PDB entry 7LO7 | electron microscopy, 3.74 A resolution | chains Z and H of the 3 polymer chains in the assembly

== Chain Z ==
Molecule: Quinolone resistance protein NorA
Organism: Staphylococcus aureus
Reference sequence: Q53459 (Q53459_STAAU); numbering as in UniProt (aligned over 1-388)
Sequence (388 residues; row label = number of the first residue in the row):
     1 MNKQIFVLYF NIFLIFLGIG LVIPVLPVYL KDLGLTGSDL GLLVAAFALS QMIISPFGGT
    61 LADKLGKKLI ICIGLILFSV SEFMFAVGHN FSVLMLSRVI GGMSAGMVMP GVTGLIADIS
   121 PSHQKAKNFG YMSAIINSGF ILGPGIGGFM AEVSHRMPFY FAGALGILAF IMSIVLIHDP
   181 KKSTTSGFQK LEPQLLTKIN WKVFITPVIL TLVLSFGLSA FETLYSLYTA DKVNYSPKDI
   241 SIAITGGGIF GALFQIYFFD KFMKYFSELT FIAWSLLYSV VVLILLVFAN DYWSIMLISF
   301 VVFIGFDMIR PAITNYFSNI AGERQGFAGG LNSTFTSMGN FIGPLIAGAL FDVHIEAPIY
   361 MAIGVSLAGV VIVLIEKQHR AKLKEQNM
Disordered / not traced: 1, 64-67, 181-198, 384-388
What the authors report for this chain:
  - mutagenesis - D63N, E222A, E222Q, D307A, D307N: abolished growth
  - mutagenesis - D63A: abolished growth in response to norfloxacin

== Chain H ==
Molecule: Fab25 Heavy Chain
Organism: Homo sapiens
Sequence (262 residues; numbered 1 to 262; the number before each row is that of its first residue):
     1 MKKNIAFLLA SMFVFSIATN AYAEISEVQL VESGGGLVQP GGSLRLSCAA SGFTFSSSSI
    61 HWVRQAPGKG LEWVASISSS SGSTSYADSV KGRFTISADT SKNTAYLQMN SLRAEDTAVY
   121 YCARWETGYY PYWRMYGFYW ALDYWGQGTL VTVFNQIKGP SVFPLAPSSK STSGGTAALG
   181 CLVKDYFPEP VTVSWNSGAL TSGVHTFPAV LQSSGLYSLS SVVTVPSSSL GTQTYICNVN
   241 HKPSNTKVDK KVEPKSCDKT HT
Disordered / not traced: 1-23, 256-262
Disulfide bonds: Cys48-Cys122, Cys181-Cys237
What the authors report for this chain:
  - contacts within the chain: Trp133-Arg134 (cation-pi contact)

== How chain Z and chain H interact ==
Pairs across the interface (32; chain Z residue first):
  Gly20(Z) with Tyr132(H)
  Ile23(Z) with Tyr130(H), hydrophobic; Tyr132(H), hydrophobic; Phe138(H)
  Leu26(Z) with Tyr130(H), hydrophobic; Phe138(H), hydrophobic
  Pro27(Z) with Phe138(H)
  Lys31(Z) with Ile25(H); Ser26(H), hydrogen bond (backbone-side chain)
  Asp32(Z) with Glu24(H), hydrogen bond (side chain-backbone); Ile25(H)
  Thr36(Z) with Ser57(H), hydrogen bond (side chain-backbone); Arg124(H)
  Gly37(Z) with Trp140(H)
  Ser38(Z) with Ser57(H), hydrogen bond
  Val44(Z) with Tyr130(H), hydrophobic
  Asn137(Z) with Trp133(H)
  Phe140(Z) with Tyr132(H), hydrogen bond (backbone-side chain); Trp133(H), hydrophobic
  Ile141(Z) with Trp133(H), hydrophobic
  Pro144(Z) with Tyr132(H), hydrophobic
  Glu222(Z) with Trp133(H); Arg134(H), salt bridge
  Thr223(Z) with Pro131(H)
  Ser226(Z) with Tyr129(H), hydrogen bond; Met135(H), hydrogen bond (side chain-backbone)
  Leu227(Z) with Tyr129(H), hydrophobic; Tyr139(H)
  Pro237(Z) with Tyr136(H), hydrophobic
  Ile244(Z) with Arg134(H); Met135(H), hydrophobic
  Asp307(Z) with Arg134(H), salt bridge
Other interface residues (no listed pair), chain Z (28 interface residues in all): Leu30, Gly34, Leu40, Arg98, Gly139, Tyr225, Phe303
Other interface residues (no listed pair), chain H (19 interface residues in all): Thr54, Gly137, Leu142
Interface features reported in the paper:
  - specific contacts: Phe140(Z)-Trp133(H) (pi stacking), Glu222(Z)-Arg134(H) (salt bridge), Phe303(Z)-Arg134(H) (cation-pi contact), Asp307(Z)-Arg134(H) (salt bridge)
  - epitope / paratope residues, chain Z: Phe140(Z), Glu222(Z), Phe303(Z), Asp307(Z)
  - epitope / paratope residues, chain H: Trp133(H), Arg134(H)

== In short ==
Chain Z and chain H form an interface of 28 and 19 residues respectively, with 7 hydrogen bonds and 2 salt
bridges. Polar pairs include Glu222(Z)-Arg134(H), Asp307(Z)-Arg134(H) and Lys31(Z)-Ser26(H). The authors
report pi stacking between Phe140(Z) and Trp133(H); salt bridges between Glu222(Z) and Arg134(H) and Asp307(Z)
and Arg134(H); a cation-pi contact between Phe303(Z) and Arg134(H). From the paper: D63N, E222A and E222Q of
chain Z, among others, abolish growth; epitope/paratope residues Phe140(Z), Glu222(Z) and Trp133(H) among
others; 6 substitutions were tested in all.
Chain Z is Quinolone resistance protein NorA (Staphylococcus aureus) and chain H is Fab25 Heavy Chain (Homo
sapiens); the structure, NorA in complex with Fab25, was determined by electron microscopy together with 7LO8
from the same study.
